PDB entry 8JXB | electron microscopy, 3.70 A resolution | chains A and B of the 4 polymer chains in the assembly

== Chain A (and B) ==
Protein: LDL receptor related protein 2
From: Rattus norvegicus
Notes: chain B of this document is another copy of the same molecule, construct and numbering; everything in this record applies to it too
UniProt: A0A0G2K9W7 (A0A0G2K9W7_RAT); residue numbers follow UniProt; this construct covers 1-4660
Chain sequence (4660 residues; each row starts with the number of its first residue):
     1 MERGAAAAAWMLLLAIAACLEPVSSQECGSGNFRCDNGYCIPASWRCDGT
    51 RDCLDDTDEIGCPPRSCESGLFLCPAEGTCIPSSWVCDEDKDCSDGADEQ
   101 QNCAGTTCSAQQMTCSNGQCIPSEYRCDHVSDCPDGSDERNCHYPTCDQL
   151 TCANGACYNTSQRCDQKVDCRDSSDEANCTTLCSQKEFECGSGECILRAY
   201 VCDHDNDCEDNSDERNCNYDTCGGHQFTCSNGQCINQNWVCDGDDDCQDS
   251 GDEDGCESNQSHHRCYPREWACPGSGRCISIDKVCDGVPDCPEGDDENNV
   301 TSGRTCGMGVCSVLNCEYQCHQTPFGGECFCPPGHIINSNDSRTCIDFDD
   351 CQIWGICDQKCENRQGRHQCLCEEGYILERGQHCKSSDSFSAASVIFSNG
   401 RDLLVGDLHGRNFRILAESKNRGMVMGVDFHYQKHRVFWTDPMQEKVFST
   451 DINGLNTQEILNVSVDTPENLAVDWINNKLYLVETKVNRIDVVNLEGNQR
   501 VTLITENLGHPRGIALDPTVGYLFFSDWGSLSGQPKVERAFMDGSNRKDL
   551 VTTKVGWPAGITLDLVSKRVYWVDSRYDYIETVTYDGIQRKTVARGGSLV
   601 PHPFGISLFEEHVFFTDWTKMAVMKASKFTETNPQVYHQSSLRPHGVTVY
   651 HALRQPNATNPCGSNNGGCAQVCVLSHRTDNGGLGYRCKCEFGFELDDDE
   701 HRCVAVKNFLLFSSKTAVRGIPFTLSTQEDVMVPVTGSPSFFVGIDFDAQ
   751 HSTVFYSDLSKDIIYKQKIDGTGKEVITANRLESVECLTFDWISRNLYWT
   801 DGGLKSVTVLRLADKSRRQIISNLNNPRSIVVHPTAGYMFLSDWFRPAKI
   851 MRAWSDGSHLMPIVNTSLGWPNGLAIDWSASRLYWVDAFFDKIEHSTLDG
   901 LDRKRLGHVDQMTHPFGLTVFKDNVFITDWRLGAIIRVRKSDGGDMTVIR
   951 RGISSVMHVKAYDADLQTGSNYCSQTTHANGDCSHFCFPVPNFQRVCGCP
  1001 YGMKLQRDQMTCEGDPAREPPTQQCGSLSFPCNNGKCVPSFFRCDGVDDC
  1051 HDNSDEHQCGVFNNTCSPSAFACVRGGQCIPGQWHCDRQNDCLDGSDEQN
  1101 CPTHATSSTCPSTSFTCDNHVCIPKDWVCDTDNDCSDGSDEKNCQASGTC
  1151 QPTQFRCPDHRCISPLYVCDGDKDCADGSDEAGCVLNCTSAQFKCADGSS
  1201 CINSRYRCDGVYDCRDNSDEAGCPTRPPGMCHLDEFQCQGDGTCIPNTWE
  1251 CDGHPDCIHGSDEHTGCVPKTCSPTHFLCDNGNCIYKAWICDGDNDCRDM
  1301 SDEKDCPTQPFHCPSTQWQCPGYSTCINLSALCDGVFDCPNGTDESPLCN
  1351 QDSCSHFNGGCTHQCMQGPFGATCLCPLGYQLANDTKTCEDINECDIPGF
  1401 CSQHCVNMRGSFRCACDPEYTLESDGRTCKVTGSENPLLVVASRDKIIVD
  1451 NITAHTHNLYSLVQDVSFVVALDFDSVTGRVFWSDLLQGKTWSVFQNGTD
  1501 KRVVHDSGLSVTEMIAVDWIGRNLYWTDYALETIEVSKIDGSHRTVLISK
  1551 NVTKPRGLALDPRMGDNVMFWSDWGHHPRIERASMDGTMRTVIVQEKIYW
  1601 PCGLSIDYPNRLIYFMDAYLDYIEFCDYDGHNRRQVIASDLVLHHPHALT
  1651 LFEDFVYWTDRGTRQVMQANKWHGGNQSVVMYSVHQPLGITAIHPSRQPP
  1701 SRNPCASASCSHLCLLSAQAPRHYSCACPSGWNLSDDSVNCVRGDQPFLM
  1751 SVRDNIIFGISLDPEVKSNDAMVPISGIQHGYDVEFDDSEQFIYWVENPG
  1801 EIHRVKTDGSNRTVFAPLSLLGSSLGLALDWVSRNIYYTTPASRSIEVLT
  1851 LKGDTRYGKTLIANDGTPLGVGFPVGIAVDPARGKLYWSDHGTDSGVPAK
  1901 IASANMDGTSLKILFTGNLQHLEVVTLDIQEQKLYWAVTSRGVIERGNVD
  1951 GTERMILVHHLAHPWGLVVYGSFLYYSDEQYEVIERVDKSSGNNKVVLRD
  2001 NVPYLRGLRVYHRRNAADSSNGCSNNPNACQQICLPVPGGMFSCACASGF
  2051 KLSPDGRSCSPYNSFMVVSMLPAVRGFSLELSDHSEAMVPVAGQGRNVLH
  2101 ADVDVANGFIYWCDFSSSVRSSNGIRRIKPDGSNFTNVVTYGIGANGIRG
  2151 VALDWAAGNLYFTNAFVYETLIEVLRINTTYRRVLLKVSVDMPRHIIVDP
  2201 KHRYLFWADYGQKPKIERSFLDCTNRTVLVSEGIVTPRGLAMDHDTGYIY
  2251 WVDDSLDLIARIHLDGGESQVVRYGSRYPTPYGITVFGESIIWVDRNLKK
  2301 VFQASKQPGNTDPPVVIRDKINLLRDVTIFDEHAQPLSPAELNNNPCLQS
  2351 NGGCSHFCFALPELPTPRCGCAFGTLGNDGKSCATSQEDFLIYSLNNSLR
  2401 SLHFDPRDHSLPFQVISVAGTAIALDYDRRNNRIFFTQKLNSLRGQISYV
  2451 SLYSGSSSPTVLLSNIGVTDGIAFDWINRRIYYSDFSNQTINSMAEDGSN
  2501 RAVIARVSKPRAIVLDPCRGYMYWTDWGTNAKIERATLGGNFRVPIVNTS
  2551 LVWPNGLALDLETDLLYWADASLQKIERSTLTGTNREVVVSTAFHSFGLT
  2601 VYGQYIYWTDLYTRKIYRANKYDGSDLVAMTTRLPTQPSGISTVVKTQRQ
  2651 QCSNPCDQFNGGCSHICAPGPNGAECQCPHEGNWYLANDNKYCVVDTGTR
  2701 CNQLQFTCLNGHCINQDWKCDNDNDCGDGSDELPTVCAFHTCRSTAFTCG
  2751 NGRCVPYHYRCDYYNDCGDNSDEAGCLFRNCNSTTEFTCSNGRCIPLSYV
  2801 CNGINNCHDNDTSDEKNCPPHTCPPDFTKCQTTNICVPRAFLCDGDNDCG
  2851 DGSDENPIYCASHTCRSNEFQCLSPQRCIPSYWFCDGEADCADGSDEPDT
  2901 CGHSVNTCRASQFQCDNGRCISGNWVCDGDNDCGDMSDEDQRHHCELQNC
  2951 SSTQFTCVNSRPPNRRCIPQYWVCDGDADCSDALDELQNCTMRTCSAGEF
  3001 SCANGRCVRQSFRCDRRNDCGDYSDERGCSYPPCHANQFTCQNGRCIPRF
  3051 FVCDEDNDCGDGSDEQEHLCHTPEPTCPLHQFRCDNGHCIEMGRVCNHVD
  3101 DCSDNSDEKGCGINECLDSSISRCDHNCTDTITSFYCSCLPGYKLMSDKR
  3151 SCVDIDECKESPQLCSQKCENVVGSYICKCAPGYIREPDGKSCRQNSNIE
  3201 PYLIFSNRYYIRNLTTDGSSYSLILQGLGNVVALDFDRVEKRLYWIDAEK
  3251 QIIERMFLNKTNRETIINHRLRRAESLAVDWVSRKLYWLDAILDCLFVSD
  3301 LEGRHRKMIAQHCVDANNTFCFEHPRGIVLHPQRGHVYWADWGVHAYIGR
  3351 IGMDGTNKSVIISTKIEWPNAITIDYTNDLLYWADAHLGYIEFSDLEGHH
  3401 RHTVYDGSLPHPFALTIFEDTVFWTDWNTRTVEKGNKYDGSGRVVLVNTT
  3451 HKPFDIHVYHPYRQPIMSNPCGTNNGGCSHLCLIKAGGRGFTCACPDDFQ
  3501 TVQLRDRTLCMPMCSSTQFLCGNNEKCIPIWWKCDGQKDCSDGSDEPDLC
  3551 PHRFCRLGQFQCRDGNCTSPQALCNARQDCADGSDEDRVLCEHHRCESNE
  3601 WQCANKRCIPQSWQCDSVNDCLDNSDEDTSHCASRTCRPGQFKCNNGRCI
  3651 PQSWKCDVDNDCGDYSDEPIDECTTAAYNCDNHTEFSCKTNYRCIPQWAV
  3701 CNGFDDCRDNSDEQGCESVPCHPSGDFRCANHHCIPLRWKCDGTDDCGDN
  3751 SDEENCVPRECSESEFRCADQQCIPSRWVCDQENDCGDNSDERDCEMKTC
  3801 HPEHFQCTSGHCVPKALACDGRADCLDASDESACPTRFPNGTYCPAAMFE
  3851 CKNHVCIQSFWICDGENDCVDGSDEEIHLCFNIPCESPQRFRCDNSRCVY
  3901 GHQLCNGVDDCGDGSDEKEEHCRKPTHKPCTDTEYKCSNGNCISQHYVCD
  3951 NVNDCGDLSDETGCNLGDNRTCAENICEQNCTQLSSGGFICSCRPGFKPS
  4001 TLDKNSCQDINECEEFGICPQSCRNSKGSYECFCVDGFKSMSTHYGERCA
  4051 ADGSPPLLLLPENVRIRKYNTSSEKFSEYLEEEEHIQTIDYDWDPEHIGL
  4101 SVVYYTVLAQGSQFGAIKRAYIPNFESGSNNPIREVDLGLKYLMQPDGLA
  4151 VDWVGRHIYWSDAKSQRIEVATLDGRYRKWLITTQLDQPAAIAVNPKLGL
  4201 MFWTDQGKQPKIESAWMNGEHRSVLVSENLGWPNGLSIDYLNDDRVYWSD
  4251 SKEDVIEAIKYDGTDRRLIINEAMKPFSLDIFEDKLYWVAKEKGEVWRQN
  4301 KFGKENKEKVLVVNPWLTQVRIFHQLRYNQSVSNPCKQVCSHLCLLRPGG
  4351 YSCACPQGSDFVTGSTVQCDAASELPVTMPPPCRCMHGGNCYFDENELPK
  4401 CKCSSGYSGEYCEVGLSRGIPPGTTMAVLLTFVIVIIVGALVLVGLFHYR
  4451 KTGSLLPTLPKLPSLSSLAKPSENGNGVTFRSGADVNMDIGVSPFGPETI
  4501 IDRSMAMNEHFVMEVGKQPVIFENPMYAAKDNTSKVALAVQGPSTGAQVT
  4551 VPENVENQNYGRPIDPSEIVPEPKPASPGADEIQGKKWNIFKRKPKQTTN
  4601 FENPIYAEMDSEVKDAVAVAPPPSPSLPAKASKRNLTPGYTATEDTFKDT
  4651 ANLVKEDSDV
Unresolved in the structure: 1-2695, 2940-4660 (chain B: 1-185, 1315-4660)
Disulfides: Cys-2701/Cys-2713, Cys-2708/Cys-2726, Cys-2720/Cys-2737, Cys-2742/Cys-2754, Cys-2749/Cys-2767, Cys-2761/Cys-2776, Cys-2781/Cys-2794, Cys-2789/Cys-2807, Cys-2801/Cys-2818, Cys-2823/Cys-2836, Cys-2830/Cys-2849, Cys-2843/Cys-2860, Cys-2865/Cys-2878, Cys-2872/Cys-2891, Cys-2885/Cys-2901, Cys-2908/Cys-2920, Cys-2915/Cys-2933
Covalent attachments: 2-acetamido-2-deoxy-alpha-D-galactopyranose (A2G) linked to Thr-2741; N-acetylglucosamine (NAG) linked to Asn-2782, Asn-2810
Bound ions: Ca2+ site 1: Trp-2718, Asp-2721, Asp-2723, Asp-2725, Asp-2731, Glu-2732; Ca2+ site 2: Tyr-2759, Asp-2762, Tyr-2764, Asp-2766, Asp-2772; Ca2+ site 3: Tyr-2799, Asn-2802, Ile-2804, Asn-2806, Asp-2814, Glu-2815; Ca2+ site 4: Phe-2841, Asp-2844, Asp-2846, Asp-2848, Asp-2854, Glu-2855; Ca2+ site 5: Trp-2883, Asp-2886, Glu-2888, Asp-2890, Asp-2896, Glu-2897; Ca2+ site 6: Trp-2925, Asp-2928, Asp-2930, Asp-2932, Asp-2938, Glu-2939

== Interface between chain A and chain B ==
Residue-residue contacts (28):
  Ala-2738(A) / Arg-1007(B)
  His-2740(A) / Arg-1007(B)  hydrogen bond (backbone-side chain)
  Thr-2741(A) / Arg-1007(B)
  Thr-2741(A) / Gln-1009(B)
  Cys-2742(A) / Gln-1009(B)
  Ser-2744(A) / Arg-995(B)  hydrogen bond (backbone-side chain)
  Ser-2744(A) / Val-996(B)
  Thr-2745(A) / Gln-994(B)
  Thr-2745(A) / Arg-995(B)
  Thr-2745(A) / Val-996(B)
  Ala-2746(A) / Arg-995(B)
  Phe-2747(A) / Asp-982(B)
  Phe-2747(A) / Met-1010(B)  hydrophobic
  Thr-2748(A) / Asp-1008(B)  hydrogen bond (side chain-backbone)
  Thr-2748(A) / Met-1010(B)
  Tyr-2757(A) / Tyr-972(B)  hydrophobic
  Tyr-2757(A) / His-978(B)
  Tyr-2757(A) / Gly-981(B)  hydrogen bond (side chain-backbone)
  Tyr-2757(A) / Asp-982(B)
  Tyr-2757(A) / Arg-995(B)
  His-2758(A) / Tyr-972(B)
  Arg-2760(A) / His-978(B)  hydrogen bond
  Arg-2760(A) / Asp-982(B)  salt bridge
  Cys-2761(A) / Thr-977(B)
  Cys-2761(A) / His-978(B)
  Cys-2776(A) / Thr-977(B)
  Leu-2777(A) / Thr-977(B)
  Phe-2778(A) / Thr-977(B)
Other interface residues (no listed pair), chain A (17 interface residues in all): Gly-2775
Other interface residues (no listed pair), chain B (14 interface residues in all): Thr-976, Val-990

== Summary ==
The interface between chain A and chain B involves 17 residues on one side and 14 on the other; the contacts
include 5 hydrogen bonds and 1 salt bridge. Polar pairs include Arg-2760(A)/Asp-982(B),
His-2740(A)/Arg-1007(B) and Ser-2744(A)/Arg-995(B). N-acetylglucosamine is covalently linked to Asn-2782(A)
and Asn-2810(A).
Both chains are LDL receptor related protein 2 (Rattus norvegicus). Entry 8JXB (Cryo-EM structure of rat
megalin wingAc) was determined by electron microscopy together with 8JUT, 8JUU, 8JX8, 8JX9, 8JXA, 8JXC and 5
further entries from the same study.
